PDB entry 5SZ9 | X-ray diffraction, 2.85 A resolution | chain A

# Chain A
Name: Renin
From: Homo sapiens
Notes: EC 3.4.23.15
UniProtKB: P00797 (RENI_HUMAN); residues 2-340 here correspond to UniProt positions 68-406 (UniProt number = residue number + 66)
Amino-acid sequence (339 residues; each row starts with the number of its first residue):
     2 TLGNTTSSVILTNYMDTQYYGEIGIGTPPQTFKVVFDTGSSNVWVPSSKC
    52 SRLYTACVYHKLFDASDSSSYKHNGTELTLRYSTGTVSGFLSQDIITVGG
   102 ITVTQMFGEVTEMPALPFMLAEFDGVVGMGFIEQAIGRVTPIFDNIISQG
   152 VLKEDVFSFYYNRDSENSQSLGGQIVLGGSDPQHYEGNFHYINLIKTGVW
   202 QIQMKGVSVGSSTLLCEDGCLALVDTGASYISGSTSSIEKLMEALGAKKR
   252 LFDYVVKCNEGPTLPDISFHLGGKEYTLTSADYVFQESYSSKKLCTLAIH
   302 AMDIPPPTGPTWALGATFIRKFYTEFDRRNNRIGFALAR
Unresolved in the structure: 2-3, 167-169
Disulfide bonds: C51-C58, C217-C221, C259-C296
Glycans and other covalent adducts: N-acetylglucosamine (NAG) linked to N75
Ligand contacts: 74Y ((azepan-1-yl)(2-{[(furan-2-yl)methyl]amino}-6-methylpyridin-3-yl)methanone): T18, Q19, Y20, V36, D38, Y83, T85, P118, F119, L121, A122, F124, V127, Y162, T227, G228, A229, S230
Curated features (UniProtKB/Swiss-Prot):
  - active site: D38, D226
  - glycosylation (N-linked (GlcNAc...) asparagine): N5, N75

# Summary
Chain A binds compound 74Y. Covalently linked N-acetylglucosamine: at N75. From UniProt: active-site residues
D38 and D226.
Chain A is Renin (Homo sapiens); the structure, Structure-based design of a new series of
N-piperidin-3-ylpyrimidine-5-carboxamides as renin inhibitors, was determined by X-ray diffraction, deposited
together with 5KOQ, 5SXN, 5SY2 and 5SY3.
